PDB entry 3LKO | X-ray diffraction, 1.80 A resolution | chains A and B of the 3 polymer chains in the assembly

# Chain A
Name: HLA class I histocompatibility antigen, B-35 alpha chain
From: Homo sapiens
UniProt: P30685 (1B35_HUMAN); residues 1-276 here correspond to UniProt positions 25-300 (UniProt number = residue number + 24)
Chain sequence (276 residues; each row starts with the number of its first residue):
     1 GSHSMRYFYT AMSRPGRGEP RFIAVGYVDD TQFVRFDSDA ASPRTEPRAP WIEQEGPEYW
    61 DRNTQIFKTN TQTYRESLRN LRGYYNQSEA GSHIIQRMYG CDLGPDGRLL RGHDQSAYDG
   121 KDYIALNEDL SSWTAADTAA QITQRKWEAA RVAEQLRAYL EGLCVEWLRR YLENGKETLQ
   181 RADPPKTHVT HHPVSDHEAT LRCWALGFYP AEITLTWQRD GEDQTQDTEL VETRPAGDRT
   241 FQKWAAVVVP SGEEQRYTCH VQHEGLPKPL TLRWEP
Cystine bridges: C101-C164, C203-C259

# Chain B
Name: Beta-2-microglobulin
From: Homo sapiens
UniProt: P61769 (B2MG_HUMAN); residues 1-99 here correspond to UniProt positions 21-119 (UniProt number = residue number + 20)
Chain sequence (100 residues; numbered 0 to 99; the number before each row is that of its first residue; numbering starts at 0):
     0 MIQRTPKIQV YSRHPAENGK SNFLNCYVSG FHPSDIEVDL LKNGERIEKV EHSDLSFSKD
    60 WSFYLLYYTE FTPTEKDEYA CRVNHVTLSQ PKIVKWDRDM
Construct notes: initiating methionine (0)
Cystine bridges: C25-C80
Swiss-Prot annotation at these positions:
  - modified residue: Q2 (Pyrrolidone carboxylic acid)
  - glycosylation: I1 (N-linked (Glc) (glycation) isoleucine), K19 (N-linked (Glc) (glycation) lysine), K41 (N-linked (Glc) (glycation) lysine), K48 (N-linked (Glc) (glycation) lysine), K58 (N-linked (Glc) (glycation) lysine), K91 (N-linked (Glc) (glycation) lysine), K94 (N-linked (Glc) (glycation) lysine)

# How chain A and chain B interact
Contacting residue pairs (61):
  F8(A) with S55(B); F56(B), hydrophobic
  Y9(A) with F56(B)
  T10(A) with F56(B); F62(B)
  M12(A) with S33(B); D34(B)
  R17(A) with D34(B), salt bridge
  V25(A) with D53(B); L54(B); S55(B)
  Y27(A) with S55(B); Y63(B), hydrogen bond
  Q32(A) with D53(B), hydrogen bond
  R35(A) with D53(B), salt bridge
  R48(A) with D53(B), salt bridge
  S92(A) with M0(B)
  I94(A) with P32(B), hydrophobic; S33(B)
  Q96(A) with H31(B), hydrogen bond; F56(B); W60(B), hydrogen bond (side chain-backbone); F62(B)
  R97(A) with F56(B)
  M98(A) with F56(B), hydrophobic; W60(B), hydrophobic
  Q115(A) with W60(B)
  S116(A) with W60(B)
  A117(A) with W60(B), hydrophobic
  D119(A) with M0(B); H31(B)
  G120(A) with R3(B), hydrogen bond (backbone-side chain); H31(B); W60(B)
  D122(A) with W60(B), hydrogen bond
  H192(A) with D98(B), salt bridge
  R202(A) with D98(B), hydrogen bond (side chain-backbone); M99(B)
  W204(A) with D98(B); M99(B)
  V231(A) with Q8(B)
  E232(A) with K6(B); Q8(B), hydrogen bond (backbone-side chain); Y26(B); S28(B), hydrogen bond
  T233(A) with Y26(B)
  R234(A) with Q8(B), hydrogen bond; Y10(B); M99(B), hydrogen bond (side chain-backbone)
  P235(A) with Y10(B), hydrogen bond (backbone-side chain); N24(B); Y26(B); L65(B), hydrophobic
  A236(A) with R12(B), hydrogen bond (backbone-side chain); N24(B)
  G237(A) with R12(B), hydrogen bond (backbone-side chain); L65(B)
  Q242(A) with Y10(B); S11(B); R12(B)
  W244(A) with M99(B), hydrogen bond (side chain-backbone)
Interface residues without a listed pair, chain A (38 interface residues in all): R21, I23, H93, L206, D238
Interface residues without a listed pair, chain B (31 interface residues in all): I1, H13, P14, S57, K58, D59, R97

# Overview
38 residues of chain A and 31 residues of chain B are in contact, with 15 hydrogen bonds and 4 salt bridges.
Polar contacts include R17(A)-D34(B), R35(A)-D53(B) and R48(A)-D53(B).
Here chain A is HLA class I histocompatibility antigen, B-35 alpha chain and chain B is Beta-2-microglobulin,
both from Homo sapiens. Entry 3LKO (Crystal Structure of HLA B*3501 in complex with influenza NP418 epitope
from 1934 strain) was determined by X-ray diffraction, deposited together with 3LKN, 3LKP, 3LKQ, 3LKR and
3LKS.
